PDB entry 2H1O | X-ray diffraction, 3.00 A resolution | chains V and G of the 10 polymer chains in the assembly

Chain V:
Molecule: IR36-strand 2
Notes: engineered mutation(s): iodo
Sequence (36 nucleotides; numbered 37 to 72; the number before each row is that of its first residue):
    37 CAAATGCTATCAAAAXAAAAAAAATGATAGCAATCT
Modified positions: 5IU (5-iodo-2'-deoxyuridine-5'-monophosphate) at position 52

Chain G:
Molecule: Trafficking protein A
From: Neisseria gonorrhoeae
UniProt: Q9RF92 (Q9RF92_NEIGO); aligned to UniProt positions 2-68 over residues 2-68 (the alignment contains insertions or deletions, so no single offset holds)
Sequence (68 residues; row label = number of the first residue in the row):
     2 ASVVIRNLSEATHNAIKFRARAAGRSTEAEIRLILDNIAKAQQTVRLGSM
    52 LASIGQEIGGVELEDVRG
Not modelled in the structure: 69

Chain V / chain G interface:
Contacting residue pairs (6):
  DT61(V) / Arg-7(G)  base contact
  DG62(V) / Arg-7(G)  hydrogen bond to the base
  DA63(V) / Val-5(G)  base contact
  DA63(V) / Arg-7(G)  base contact
  DT64(V) / Ser-3(G)  base contact
  DT64(V) / Val-4(G)  base contact

Summary:
Chain V and chain G each contribute 4 residues to their interface; the contacts include 1 hydrogen bond. Its
one hydrogen-bonded contact is DG62(V)/Arg-7(G).
Here chain V is IR36-strand 2 and chain G is Trafficking protein A (Neisseria gonorrhoeae). Entry 2H1O
(Structure of FitAB bound to IR36 DNA fragment) was determined by X-ray diffraction, deposited together with
2H1C and 2BSQ.
